PDB entry 8XKU | electron microscopy, 3.20 A resolution | chains C and E of the 17 polymer chains in the assembly

Chain C:
Name: Probable inactive ATP-dependent zinc metalloprotease FTSHI 5, chloroplastic
From: Arabidopsis thaliana
Reference sequence: F4J3N2 (FTSI5_ARATH); residues 1-1320 here = UniProt positions 1-1320
Sequence (1320 residues; each row starts with the number of its first residue):
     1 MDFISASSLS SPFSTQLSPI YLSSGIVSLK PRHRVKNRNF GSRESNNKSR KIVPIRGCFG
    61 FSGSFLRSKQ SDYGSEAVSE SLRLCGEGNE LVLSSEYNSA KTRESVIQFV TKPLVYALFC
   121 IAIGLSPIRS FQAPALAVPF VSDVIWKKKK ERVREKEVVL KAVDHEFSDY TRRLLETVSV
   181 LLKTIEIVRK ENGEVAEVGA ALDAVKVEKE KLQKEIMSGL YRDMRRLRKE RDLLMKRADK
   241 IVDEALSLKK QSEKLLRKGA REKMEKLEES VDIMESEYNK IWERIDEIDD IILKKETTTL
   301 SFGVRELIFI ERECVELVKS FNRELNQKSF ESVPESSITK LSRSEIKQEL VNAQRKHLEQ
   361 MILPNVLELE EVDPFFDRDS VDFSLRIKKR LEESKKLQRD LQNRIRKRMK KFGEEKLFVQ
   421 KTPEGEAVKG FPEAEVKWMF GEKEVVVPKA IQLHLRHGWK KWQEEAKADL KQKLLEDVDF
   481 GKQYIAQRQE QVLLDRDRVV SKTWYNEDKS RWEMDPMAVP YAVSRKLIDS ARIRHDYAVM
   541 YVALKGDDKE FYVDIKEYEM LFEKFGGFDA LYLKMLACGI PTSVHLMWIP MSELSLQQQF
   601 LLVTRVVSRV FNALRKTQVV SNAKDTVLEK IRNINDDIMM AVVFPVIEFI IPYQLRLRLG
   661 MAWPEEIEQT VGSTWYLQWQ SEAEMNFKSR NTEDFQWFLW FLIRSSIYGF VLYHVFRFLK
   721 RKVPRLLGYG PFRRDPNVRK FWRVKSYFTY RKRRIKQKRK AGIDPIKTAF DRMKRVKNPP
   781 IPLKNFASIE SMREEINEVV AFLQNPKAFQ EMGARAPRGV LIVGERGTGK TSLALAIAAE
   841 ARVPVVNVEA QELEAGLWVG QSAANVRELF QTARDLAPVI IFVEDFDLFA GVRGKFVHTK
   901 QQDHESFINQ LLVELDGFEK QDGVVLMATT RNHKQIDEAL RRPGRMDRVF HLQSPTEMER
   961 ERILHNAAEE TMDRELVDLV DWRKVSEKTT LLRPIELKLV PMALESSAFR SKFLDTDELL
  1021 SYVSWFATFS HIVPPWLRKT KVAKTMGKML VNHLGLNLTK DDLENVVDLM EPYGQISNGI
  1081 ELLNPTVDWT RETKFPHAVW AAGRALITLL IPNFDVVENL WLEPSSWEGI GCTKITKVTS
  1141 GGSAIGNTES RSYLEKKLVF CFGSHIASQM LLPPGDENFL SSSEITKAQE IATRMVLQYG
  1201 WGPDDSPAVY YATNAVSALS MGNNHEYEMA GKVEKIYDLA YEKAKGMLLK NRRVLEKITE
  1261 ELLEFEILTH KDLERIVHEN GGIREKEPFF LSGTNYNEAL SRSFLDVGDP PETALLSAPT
Disordered / not traced: 1-167, 332-377, 618-763, 1072-1082, 1139-1147, 1301-1320
Swiss-Prot annotation at these positions:
  - binding site (ATP): Gly824 to Thr831

Chain E:
Name: Probable inactive ATP-dependent zinc metalloprotease FTSHI 1, chloroplastic
From: Arabidopsis thaliana
Reference sequence: O22993 (FTSI1_ARATH); residue numbers follow UniProt; this construct covers 1-946
Sequence (946 residues; row label = number of the first residue in the row):
     1 MASIDNVFSL GTRFSIPENP KRSILKHATT SSFSARTQTR WRAPILRRSF TVLCELKTGS
    61 SSSGETNNSP AADDFVTRVL KENPSQVEPR YRVGDKLYNL KEREDLSKGT NAATGAFEFI
   121 KRKFDSKKKT ETDKSEESVY LSDILREYKG KLYVPEQVFG PELSEEEEFE KNVKDLPKMS
   181 LEDFRKAMEN DKVKLLTSKE VSGVSYTSGY RGFIVDLKEI PGVKSLQRTK WSMKLEVGEA
   241 QALLKEYTGP QYEIERHMTS WVGKVADFPN PVASSISSRV MVELGMVTAV IAAAAVVVGG
   301 FLASAVFAVT SFAFVTTVYV VWPIAKPFLK LFVGVFLGVL EKSWDYIVDV LADGGIFSRI
   361 SDFYTFGGVA SSLEMLKPIL LVVMTMVLLV RFTLSRRPKN FRKWDLWQGI AFSQSKAEAR
   421 VDGSTGVKFA DVAGIDEAVD ELQELVKYLK NPDLFDKMGI KPPHGVLLEG PPGCGKTLVA
   481 KAIAGEAGVP FYQMAGSEFV EVLVGVGSAR IRDLFKRAKV NKPSVIFIDE IDALATRRQG
   541 IFKENSDQLY NAATQERETT LNQLLIELDG FDTGKGVIFL GATNRRDLLD PALLRPGRFD
   601 RKIRVRPPNA KGRLDILKIH ASKVKMSDSV DLSSYASNLP GWSGAKLAQL VQEAALVAVR
   661 KTHNSILQSD MDDAVDRLTV GPTRIGLELG HQGQCRRATT EVGVAITSHL LLRYENAKIE
   721 RCDRVSIIPR GQTLSQVVFH RLDDESYMFG RLPQLLHRLQ VLLGGRAAEE VIYGSDTSKA
   781 SVDYLSDASW LARKILTIWN LENPMVIHGE PPPWRKRPQF VGPRLDFEGS LYDDYDLVEP
   841 PVNFNMDDEV AHRSEELISQ MYNKTVSLLR QNQTALLKTV KVLLNQKEIS GEAIDFILDH
   901 YPPQTPLNSL LQEQNPGSLP FVPEHLRRES GDFVLVNHST DVNAQV
Disordered / not traced: 1-416, 542-550, 924-946
Swiss-Prot annotation at these positions:
  - binding site (ATP): Gly470 to Thr477

How chain C and chain E interact:
Contacting residue pairs (70; chain C residue first):
  Arg815(C) - Leu656(E)
  Lys934(C) - Gln732(E)  hydrogen bond
  Arg942(C) - Gln652(E)
  Arg942(C) - Leu656(E)
  Pro943(C) - Glu653(E)
  Pro943(C) - Leu656(E)  hydrophobic
  Pro943(C) - Arg660(E)
  Thr1148(C) - Gly693(E)
  Thr1148(C) - Arg696(E)
  Thr1148(C) - Ser778(E)
  Thr1148(C) - Lys779(E)
  Glu1149(C) - Ser778(E)
  Glu1149(C) - Lys779(E)  salt bridge
  Ser1150(C) - Arg696(E)
  Ser1150(C) - Asp776(E)
  Ser1150(C) - Thr777(E)
  Arg1151(C) - Ser775(E)
  Arg1151(C) - Asp776(E)  hydrogen bond (backbone-side chain)
  Arg1151(C) - Thr777(E)  hydrogen bond (backbone-backbone)
  Ser1152(C) - Asp776(E)  hydrogen bond
  Gln1198(C) - Val782(E)
  Tyr1199(C) - Arg766(E)  hydrogen bond (backbone-side chain)
  Tyr1199(C) - Lys779(E)
  Tyr1199(C) - Val782(E)  hydrophobic
  Tyr1199(C) - Leu785(E)
  Trp1201(C) - Arg766(E)
  Trp1201(C) - Thr777(E)  hydrogen bond
  Trp1201(C) - Ser778(E)
  Ser1206(C) - Glu855(E)
  Pro1207(C) - Leu785(E)
  Pro1207(C) - Ile858(E)  hydrophobic
  Pro1207(C) - Tyr862(E)  hydrophobic
  Ala1208(C) - Glu855(E)
  Val1209(C) - Leu785(E)
  Val1209(C) - Ser786(E)
  Val1209(C) - Ser789(E)  hydrogen bond (backbone-side chain)
  Tyr1210(C) - Trp814(E)
  Tyr1210(C) - Glu855(E)  hydrogen bond
  Ala1212(C) - Ser786(E)
  Ala1212(C) - Trp814(E)  hydrophobic
  Asn1214(C) - Arg815(E)  hydrogen bond (side chain-backbone)
  Ala1215(C) - Pro813(E)
  Ala1215(C) - Trp814(E)  hydrophobic
  Val1216(C) - Pro813(E)
  Ser1217(C) - Pro813(E)
  Ala1218(C) - Pro813(E)
  Leu1219(C) - Arg793(E)
  Leu1219(C) - Glu810(E)
  Leu1219(C) - Pro813(E)  hydrophobic
  Leu1219(C) - Trp814(E)  hydrophobic
  Ser1220(C) - Arg793(E)  hydrogen bond
  Ser1220(C) - Glu810(E)
  Ser1220(C) - Asp847(E)
  Met1221(C) - Arg793(E)
  Gly1222(C) - Phe844(E)
  Gly1222(C) - Asp847(E)
  Gly1222(C) - Asp848(E)
  Asn1223(C) - Phe844(E)
  Asn1223(C) - Asn845(E)  hydrogen bond
  Asn1223(C) - Asp848(E)
  His1225(C) - His852(E)  hydrogen bond
  His1225(C) - Glu855(E)  salt bridge
  Asn1295(C) - Ser775(E)
  Asn1297(C) - Ser775(E)
  Glu1298(C) - Gly774(E)
  Ala1299(C) - Ile772(E)
  Ala1299(C) - Tyr773(E)  hydrophobic
  Ala1299(C) - Gly774(E)
  Leu1300(C) - Ile772(E)  hydrogen bond (backbone-backbone)
  Leu1300(C) - Gln873(E)
Interface residues without a listed pair, chain C (40 interface residues in all): Gln902, Arg941, Tyr1211, Asn1224, Glu1228, Tyr1296
Interface residues without a listed pair, chain E (41 interface residues in all): Val500, Arg677, Val771, Ala780, Ala851, Ser859, Leu907

In short:
40 residues of chain C and 41 residues of chain E are in contact; the contacts include 13 hydrogen bonds and 2
salt bridges. Polar contacts include Glu1149(C)-Lys779(E), His1225(C)-Glu855(E) and Lys934(C)-Gln732(E).
UniProt lists 8 ATP-binding residues on chain C; 8 ATP-binding residues on chain E.
Here chain C is Probable inactive ATP-dependent zinc metalloprotease FTSHI 5, chloroplastic and chain E is
Probable inactive ATP-dependent zinc metalloprotease FTSHI 1, chloroplastic, both from Arabidopsis thaliana.
Entry 8XKU (Cryo-EM structure of the Ycf2-FtsHi motor complex from Arabidopsis in ATP-bound state) was
determined by electron microscopy, deposited together with 8Z9Y and 8XKV.
